PDB entry 3L13 | X-ray diffraction, 3.00 A resolution | chain A

== Chain A ==
Protein: Phosphatidylinositol-4,5-bisphosphate 3-kinase catalytic subunit gamma isoform
From: Homo sapiens
Notes: EC 2.7.1.153
Reference sequence: P48736 (PK3CG_HUMAN); residue numbers follow UniProt; this construct covers 144-1102
Sequence (960 residues; numbered 143 to 1102; the number before each row is that of its first residue):
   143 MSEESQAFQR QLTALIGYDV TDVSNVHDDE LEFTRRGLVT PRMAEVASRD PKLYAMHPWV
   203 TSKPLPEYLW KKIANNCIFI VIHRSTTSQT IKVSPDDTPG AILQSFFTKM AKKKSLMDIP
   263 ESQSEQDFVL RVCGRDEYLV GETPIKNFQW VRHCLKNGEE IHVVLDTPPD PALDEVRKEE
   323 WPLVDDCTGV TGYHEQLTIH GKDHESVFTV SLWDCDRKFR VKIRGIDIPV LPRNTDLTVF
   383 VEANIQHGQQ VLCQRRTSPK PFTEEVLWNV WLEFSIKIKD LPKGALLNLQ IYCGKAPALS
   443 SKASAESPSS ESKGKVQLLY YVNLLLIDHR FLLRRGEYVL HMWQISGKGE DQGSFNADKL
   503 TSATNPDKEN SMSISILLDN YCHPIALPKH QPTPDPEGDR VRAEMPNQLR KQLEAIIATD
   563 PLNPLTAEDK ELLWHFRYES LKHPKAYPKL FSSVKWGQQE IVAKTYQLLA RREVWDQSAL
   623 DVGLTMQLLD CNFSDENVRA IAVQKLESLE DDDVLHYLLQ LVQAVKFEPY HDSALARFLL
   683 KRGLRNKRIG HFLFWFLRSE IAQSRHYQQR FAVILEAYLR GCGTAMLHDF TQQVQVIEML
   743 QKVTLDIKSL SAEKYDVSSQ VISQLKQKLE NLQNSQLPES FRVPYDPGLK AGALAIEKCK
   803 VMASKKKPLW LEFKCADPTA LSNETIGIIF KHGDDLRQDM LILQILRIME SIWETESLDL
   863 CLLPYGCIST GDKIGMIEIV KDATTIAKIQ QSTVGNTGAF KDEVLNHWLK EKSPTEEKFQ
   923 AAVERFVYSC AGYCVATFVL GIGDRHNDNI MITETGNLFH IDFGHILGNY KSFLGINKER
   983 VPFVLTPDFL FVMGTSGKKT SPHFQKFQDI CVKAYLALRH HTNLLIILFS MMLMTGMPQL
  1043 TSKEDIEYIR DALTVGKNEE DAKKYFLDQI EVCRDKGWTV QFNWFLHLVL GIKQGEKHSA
Unresolved in the structure: 254-266, 323-356, 436-459, 490-496, 523-524, 529-543, 968-980, 1092-1102
Differences from the reference sequence: expression tag (143)
Ligand contacts: JZW ([3-(6-{[4-(methylsulfonyl)piperazin-1-yl]methyl}-4-morpholin-4-ylthieno[3,2-d]pyrimidin-2-yl)phenyl]methanol): K802, V803, M804, A805, W812, I831, K833, D836, L838, D841, L845, Y867, C869, I879, E880, I881, V882, T887, M953, F961, I963, D964, F965
Swiss-Prot annotation at these positions:
  - region: V803 to K809 (G-loop), G943 to N951 (Catalytic loop), H962 to T988 (Activation loop)
  - binding site (ATP): G829 to L838, L864 to T872, F961 to L969
  - modified residue: T1024 (Phosphothreonine), S1101 (Phosphoserine)
  - natural variant: R1021 (R1021P: In IMD97), N1085 (N1085S: In IMD97)
  - mutagenesis: K833 (K833R: Loss of kinase activity. Loss of autophosphorylation. Reduced inflammatory reactions but no alterations in cardiac contractility), R947 (R947P: Abolishes protein and lipid kinase activity. Does not abolish interaction with GRK2), S1101 (S1101A/Q: Loss of autophosphorylation. No effect on phosphatidylinositol-4,5-bisphosphate 3-kinase activity)

== In short ==
Ligands of chain A: compound JZW. Curated annotation (UniProt) lists 28 ATP-binding residues and 3 mutagenesis
sites.
Chain A is Phosphatidylinositol-4,5-bisphosphate 3-kinase catalytic subunit gamma isoform (Homo sapiens); the
structure, Crystal Structures of Pan-PI3-Kinase and Dual Pan-PI3-Kinase/mTOR Inhibitors, was determined by
X-ray diffraction (same publication as 3L16 and 3L17).
